1SNX - chain A; structure by X-ray diffraction, 3.20 A resolution.

[Chain A]
Protein: Tyrosine-protein kinase ITK/TSK
Organism: Homo sapiens
Notes: EC 2.7.1.112; fragment: catalytic kinase domain
UniProt: Q08881 (ITK_HUMAN); residues 357-620 here = UniProt positions 357-620
Sequence (264 residues; numbered 357 to 620; the number before each row is that of its first residue):
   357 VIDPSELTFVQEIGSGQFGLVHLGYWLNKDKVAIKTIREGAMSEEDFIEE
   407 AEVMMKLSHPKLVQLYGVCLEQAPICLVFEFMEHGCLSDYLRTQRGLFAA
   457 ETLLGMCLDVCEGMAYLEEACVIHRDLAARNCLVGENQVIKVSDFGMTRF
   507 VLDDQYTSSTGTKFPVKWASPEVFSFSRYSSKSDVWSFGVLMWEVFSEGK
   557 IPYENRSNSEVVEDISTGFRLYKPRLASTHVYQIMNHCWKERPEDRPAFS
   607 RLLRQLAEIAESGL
Unresolved in the structure: 503-520, 620
UniProt features mapped onto this chain:
  - active site: Asp-482 (Proton acceptor)
  - binding site (ATP): Ile-369 to Val-377, Lys-391
  - modified residue: Tyr-512 (Phosphotyrosine), Ser-565 (Phosphoserine)
  - natural variant: Arg-451 (R451Q: In a gastric adenocarcinoma sample)

[In short]
UniProt lists active-site residue Asp-482 and 10 ATP-binding residues.
Chain A is Tyrosine-protein kinase ITK/TSK (Homo sapiens); the structure, Crystal structure of apo
interleukin-2 tyrosine kinase catalytic domain, was determined by X-ray diffraction (same publication as 1SNU
and 1SM2).
